PDB entry 5L60 | X-ray diffraction, 2.70 A resolution | chains S and T of the 28 polymer chains in the assembly

[Chain S]
Molecule: Proteasome subunit alpha type-6
From: Saccharomyces cerevisiae (strain ATCC 204508 / S288c)
Notes: EC 3.4.25.1
Reference sequence: P40302 (PSA6_YEAST); residues 0-233 here correspond to UniProt positions 1-234 (UniProt number = residue number + 1)
Amino-acid sequence (234 residues; row label = number of the first residue in the row; numbering starts at 0):
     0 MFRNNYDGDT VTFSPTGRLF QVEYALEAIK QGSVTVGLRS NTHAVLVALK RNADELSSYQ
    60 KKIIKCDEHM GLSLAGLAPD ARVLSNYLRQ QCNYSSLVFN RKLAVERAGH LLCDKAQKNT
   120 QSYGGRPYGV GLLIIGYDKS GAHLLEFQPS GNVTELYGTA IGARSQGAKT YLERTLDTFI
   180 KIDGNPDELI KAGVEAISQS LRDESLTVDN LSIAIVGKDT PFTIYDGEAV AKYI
Not modelled in the structure: 0-2
UniProt features mapped onto this chain:
  - modified residue: Ser13 (Phosphoserine)
  - cross-link: Lys190 (Glycyl lysine isopeptide (Lys-Gly) (interchain with G-Cter in ubiquitin))

[Chain T]
Molecule: Probable proteasome subunit alpha type-7
From: Saccharomyces cerevisiae (strain ATCC 204508 / S288c)
Notes: EC 3.4.25.1
Reference sequence: P21242 (PSA7_YEAST); residues -3 to 284 here correspond to UniProt positions 1-288 (UniProt number = residue number + 4)
Amino-acid sequence (288 residues; row label = number of the first residue in the row; numbers below 1 keep their minus sign (Met-3 is residue -3)):
    -3 MTSIGTGYDL SNSVFSPDGR NFQVEYAVKA VENGTTSIGI KCNDGVVFAV EKLITSKLLV
    57 PQKNVKIQVV DRHIGCVYSG LIPDGRHLVN RGREEAASFK KLYKTPIPIP AFADRLGQYV
   117 QAHTLYNSVR PFGVSTIFGG VDKNGAHLYM LEPSGSYWGY KGAATGKGRQ SAKAELEKLV
   177 DHHPEGLSAR EAVKQAAKII YLAHEDNKEK DFELEISWCS LSETNGLHKF VKGDLLQEAI
   237 DFAQKEINGD DDEDEDDSDN VMSSDDENAP VATNANATTD QEGDIHLE
Not modelled in the structure: -3 to 1, 245-284
UniProt features mapped onto this chain:
  - modified residue: Thr-2 (N-acetylthreonine)

[Interface between chain S and chain T]
Contacting residue pairs (63):
  Asn4(S) - Leu6(T)
  Tyr5(S) - Asp5(T)  hydrogen bond
  Tyr5(S) - Leu6(T)  hydrophobic
  Thr9(S) - Arg126(T)
  Val10(S) - Gln19(T)
  Val10(S) - Asn123(T)
  Val10(S) - Ser124(T)
  Val10(S) - Val125(T)
  Val10(S) - Arg126(T)
  Thr11(S) - Leu6(T)
  Thr11(S) - Gln19(T)
  Phe12(S) - Gln19(T)
  Phe12(S) - Tyr22(T)  hydrophobic
  Phe12(S) - Ala23(T)  hydrophobic
  Phe12(S) - Arg126(T)
  Phe12(S) - Pro127(T)
  Ser13(S) - Tyr22(T)
  Pro14(S) - Tyr22(T)  hydrophobic
  Pro14(S) - Lys25(T)
  Thr15(S) - Lys25(T)
  Gly16(S) - Tyr22(T)
  Gly16(S) - Lys25(T)
  Gly16(S) - Ala26(T)
  Leu18(S) - Leu77(T)  hydrophobic
  Leu18(S) - Arg126(T)
  His109(S) - Arg82(T)
  Cys112(S) - Arg82(T)
  Asp113(S) - Arg82(T)  salt bridge
  Asp113(S) - Asn86(T)
  Gln116(S) - Pro79(T)
  Gln116(S) - Asp80(T)
  Gln116(S) - His83(T)  hydrogen bond
  Gln116(S) - Arg126(T)
  Thr119(S) - Arg126(T)  hydrogen bond (backbone-side chain)
  Gln120(S) - His119(T)
  Gln120(S) - Val125(T)
  Gln120(S) - Arg126(T)  hydrogen bond (backbone-backbone)
  Gln120(S) - Pro127(T)
  Gln120(S) - Phe128(T)
  Ser121(S) - Ser124(T)
  Tyr122(S) - Ser124(T)  hydrogen bond (backbone-backbone)
  Ser149(S) - Pro79(T)
  Gly150(S) - Pro79(T)
  Asn151(S) - Ile78(T)
  Asn151(S) - Pro79(T)
  Thr153(S) - Leu55(T)
  Thr153(S) - Asn60(T)
  Glu154(S) - Val56(T)
  Glu154(S) - Lys59(T)
  Glu154(S) - Asn60(T)  hydrogen bond (backbone-side chain)
  Leu155(S) - Leu54(T)
  Leu155(S) - Leu55(T)
  Leu155(S) - Val56(T)
  Tyr156(S) - Leu54(T)  hydrogen bond (backbone-backbone)
  Tyr156(S) - Leu55(T)
  Tyr156(S) - Val56(T)
  Tyr156(S) - Pro57(T)
  Gly157(S) - Leu54(T)
  Lys168(S) - Leu54(T)
  Leu171(S) - Leu54(T)
  Glu172(S) - Ser52(T)  hydrogen bond
  Glu172(S) - Lys53(T)
  Leu175(S) - Lys53(T)
Other interface residues (no listed pair), chain S (35 interface residues in all): Arg38, Glu105, Val152, Phe178
Other interface residues (no listed pair), chain T (30 interface residues in all): Gly129

[In short]
35 residues of chain S and 30 residues of chain T are in contact; the contacts include 8 hydrogen bonds and 1
salt bridge. Among the polar pairs are Asp113(S)-Arg82(T), Tyr5(S)-Asp5(T) and Gln116(S)-His83(T).
Here chain S is Proteasome subunit alpha type-6 and chain T is Probable proteasome subunit alpha type-7, both
from Saccharomyces cerevisiae (strain ATCC 204508 / S288c). Entry 5L60 (Yeast 20S proteasome with human beta5c
(1-138) and human beta6 (97-111; 118-133) in complex with PR-924) was determined by X-ray diffraction (same
publication as 5L52, 5L54, 5L55, 5L5A, 5L5B, 5L5D and 30 further entries).
